4UNC - chains D and E of the 5 polymer chains in the assembly; structure by X-ray diffraction, 2.30 A resolution.

# Chain D
Name: Homing endonuclease I-dmoi
From: Desulfurococcus mobilis
Notes: EC 3.1.-.-
Reference sequence: P21505 (DMO1_DESMO); numbering as in UniProt (aligned over 2-188)
Sequence (199 residues; row label = number of the first residue in the row):
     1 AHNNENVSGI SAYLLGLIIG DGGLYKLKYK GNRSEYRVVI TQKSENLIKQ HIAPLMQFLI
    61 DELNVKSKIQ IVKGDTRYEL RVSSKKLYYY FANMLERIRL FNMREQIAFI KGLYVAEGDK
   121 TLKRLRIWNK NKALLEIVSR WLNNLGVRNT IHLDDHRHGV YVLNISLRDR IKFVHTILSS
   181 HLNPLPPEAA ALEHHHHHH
Disordered / not traced: 1-3, 196-199
Sequence notes: expression tag (1, 189-199)
UniProt features mapped onto this chain:
  - active site: Asp21, Glu117
Metal / ion sites: Mn2+ site 1: Gly20, Glu117 (shared with 1 residue of chain F; 1 residue of chain L); Mn2+ site 2: Asp21, Ala116 (shared with DA14(E) of chain E; 1 residue of chain M); Mn2+ site 3: Asp21, Glu117 (shared with DA14(E) of chain E; 1 residue of chain F; 1 residue of chain L; 1 residue of chain M)

# Chain E
Molecule: 14-nt DNA strand
Sequence (14 nucleotides; numbered 1 to 14; the number before each row is that of its first residue):
     1 GCCTTGCCGG GTAA
Metal / ion sites: Mn2+ site 1: DA14 (shared with Asp21(D), Ala116(D) of chain D; 1 residue of chain M)

# How chain D and chain E interact
Residue-residue contacts (25):
  Asp21(D) - DA14(E)  phosphate contact
  Thr41(D) - DA14(E)  sugar contact
  Gln42(D) - DA14(E)  phosphate contact
  Lys43(D) - DA13(E)  salt bridge to the phosphate
  Lys43(D) - DA14(E)  hydrogen bond to the phosphate
  Thr76(D) - DA13(E)  base contact
  Thr76(D) - DA14(E)  hydrogen bond to the base
  Arg77(D) - DA14(E)  base contact
  Arg124(D) - DT5(E)  base contact
  Arg124(D) - DG6(E)  hydrogen bond to the base
  Arg124(D) - DC7(E)  base contact
  Thr150(D) - DG6(E)  hydrogen bond to the phosphate
  His152(D) - DG6(E)  salt bridge to the phosphate
  His152(D) - DC7(E)  salt bridge to the phosphate
  Asp154(D) - DC7(E)  base contact
  Asp154(D) - DC8(E)  hydrogen bond to the base
  His156(D) - DC8(E)  salt bridge to the phosphate
  Arg157(D) - DG9(E)  hydrogen bond to the base
  Arg157(D) - DG10(E)  hydrogen bond to the base
  Arg157(D) - DG11(E)  base contact
  Asn164(D) - DT5(E)  phosphate contact
  Asn164(D) - DG6(E)  phosphate contact
  Ser166(D) - DT5(E)  hydrogen bond to the phosphate
  Leu167(D) - DT4(E)  phosphate contact
  Leu167(D) - DT5(E)  hydrogen bond to the phosphate
Also at the interface, not in a pair above, chain D (22 interface residues in all): Ala116, Arg126, Leu153, Asp155, His158, Ile165, Arg168

# Overview
Chain D and chain E form an interface of 22 and 10 residues respectively, with 9 hydrogen bonds and 4 salt
bridges. Among the polar pairs are Thr76(D)-DA14(E), Arg124(D)-DG6(E) and Asp154(D)-DC8(E). UniProt lists
active-site residues Asp21(D) and Glu117(D) on chain D.
Chain D is Homing endonuclease I-dmoi (Desulfurococcus mobilis) and chain E is a 14-nt DNA strand; the
structure, The crystal structure of I-dmoi in complex with its target DNA at 8 days incubation in ..., was
determined by X-ray diffraction together with 4D6N, 4D6O, 4UN7, 4UN8, 4UN9, 4UNA, 4UNB and 4UT0 from the same
study.
